PDB entry 1UZH | X-ray diffraction, 2.20 A resolution | chains A and O of the 16 polymer chains in the assembly

Chain A (and O):
Protein: Ribulose bisphosphate carboxylase large chain
Organism: Chlamydomonas reinhardtii
Notes: EC 4.1.1.39; chain O of this document is another copy of the same molecule, construct and numbering; everything in this record applies to it too
UniProt: P00877 (RBL_CHLRE); residue numbers follow UniProt; this construct covers 1-475
Sequence (475 residues; each row starts with the number of its first residue):
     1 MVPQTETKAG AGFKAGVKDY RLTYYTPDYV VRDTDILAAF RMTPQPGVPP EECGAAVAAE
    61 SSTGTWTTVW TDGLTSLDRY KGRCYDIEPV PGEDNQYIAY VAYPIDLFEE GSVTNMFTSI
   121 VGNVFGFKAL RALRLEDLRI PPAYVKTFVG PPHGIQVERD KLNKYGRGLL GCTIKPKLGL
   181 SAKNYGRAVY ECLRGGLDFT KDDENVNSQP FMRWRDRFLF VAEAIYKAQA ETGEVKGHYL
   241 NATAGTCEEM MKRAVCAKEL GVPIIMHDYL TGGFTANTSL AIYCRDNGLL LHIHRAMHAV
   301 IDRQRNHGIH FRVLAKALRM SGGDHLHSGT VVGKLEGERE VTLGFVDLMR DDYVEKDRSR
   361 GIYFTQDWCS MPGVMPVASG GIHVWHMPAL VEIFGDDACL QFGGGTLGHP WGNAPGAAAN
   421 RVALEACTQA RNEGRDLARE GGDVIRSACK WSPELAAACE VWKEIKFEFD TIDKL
Unresolved in the structure: 1-10 (chain O: 1-6)
Sequence notes: conflict Pro-46 (Leu in P00877)
Modified / non-standard residues: Pro-104, Pro-151 (4-hydroxyproline; HYP); Lys-201 (lysine nz-carboxylic acid; KCX); Cys-256, Cys-369 (s-methylcysteine; SMC)
Disulfide bonds: Cys-449/Cys-459
Bound ions: Mg2+: Lys-201, Asp-203, Glu-204 (together with 2-carboxyarabinitol-1,5-diphosphate)
Residues lining bound ligands:
  - 2-carboxyarabinitol-1,5-diphosphate (CAP), molecule 1: Glu-60, Thr-65, Trp-66, Asn-123
  - 2-carboxyarabinitol-1,5-diphosphate (CAP), molecule 2: Thr-173, Lys-175, Lys-177, Lys-201, Asp-203, Glu-204, His-294, Arg-295, His-298, His-327, Gly-329, Lys-334, Leu-335, Ser-379, Gly-380, Gly-381, Gln-401, Phe-402, Gly-403, Gly-404

How chain A and chain O interact:
Residue-residue contacts - 16 pairs, chain A then chain O:
  Ser-181(A) with Gln-156(O)
  Lys-183(A) with Asp-160(O); Asn-163(O); Tyr-165(O), hydrogen bond
  Pro-210(A) with Lys-146(O); Ser-370(O)
  Arg-213(A) with Arg-285(O)
  Arg-215(A) with Arg-285(O); Asp-286(O), hydrogen bond (side chain-backbone); Asn-287(O); Gly-288(O)
  Asp-216(A) with His-153(O), salt bridge; Val-157(O)
  Phe-220(A) with Asp-160(O); Lys-161(O)
  Lys-252(A) with Asp-286(O), salt bridge
Interface residues without a listed pair, chain O (14 interface residues in all): Lys-258

Summary:
The interface between chain A and chain O involves 8 residues on one side and 14 on the other; the contacts
include 2 hydrogen bonds and 2 salt bridges. Polar contacts include Asp-216(A)/His-153(O),
Lys-252(A)/Asp-286(O) and Lys-183(A)/Tyr-165(O). Ligands of chain A: 2-carboxyarabinitol-1,5-diphosphate.
Both chains are Ribulose bisphosphate carboxylase large chain (Chlamydomonas reinhardtii). Entry 1UZH (A
chimeric chlamydomonas, synechococcus rubisco enzyme) was determined by X-ray diffraction together with 1UZD
from the same study.
